PDB entry 8T3V | electron microscopy, 3.39 A resolution | chains A and R of the 5 polymer chains in the assembly

Chain A:
Name: Guanine nucleotide-binding protein G(q) subunit alpha
Organism: Homo sapiens
Chain sequence (229 residues; each row starts with the number of its first residue; note: 13 numbers in that range are skipped by the numbering (no residue carries them; nothing is unmodelled there)):
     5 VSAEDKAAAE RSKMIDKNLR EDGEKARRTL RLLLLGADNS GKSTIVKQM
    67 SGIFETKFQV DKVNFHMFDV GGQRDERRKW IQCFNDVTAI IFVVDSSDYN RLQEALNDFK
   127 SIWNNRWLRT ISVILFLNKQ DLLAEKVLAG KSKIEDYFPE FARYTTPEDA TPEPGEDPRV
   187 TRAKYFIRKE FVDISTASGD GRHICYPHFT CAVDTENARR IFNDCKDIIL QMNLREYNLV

Chain R:
Name: Free fatty acid receptor 1
Organism: Homo sapiens
UniProt: O14842 (FFAR1_HUMAN); numbering as in UniProt (aligned over 1-279)
Chain sequence (279 residues; each row starts with the number of its first residue):
     1 MDLPPQLSFG LYVAAFALGF PLNVLAIRGA TAHARLRLTP SLVYALNLGC SDLLLTVSLP
    61 LKAVEALASG AWPLPASLCP VFAVAHFFPL YAGGGFLAAL SAGRYLGAAF PLGYQAFRRP
   121 CYSWGVCAAI WALVLCHLGL VFGLEAPGGW LDHSNTSLGI NTPVNGSPVC LEAWDPASAG
   181 PARFSLSLLL FFLPLAITAF CYVGCLRALA RSGLTHRRKL RAAWVAGGAL LTLLLCVGPY
   241 NASNVASFLY PNLGGSWRKL GLITGAWSVV LNPLVTGYL
Disordered / not traced: 166-168
Cystine bridges: Cys-79/Cys-170
Small-molecule neighbours: docosa-4,7,10,13,16,19-hexaenoic acid (HXA): Leu-54, Val-81, Ala-83, Val-84, Ala-85, Phe-87, Tyr-91, Leu-135, Leu-138, Gly-139, Phe-142, Leu-171, Trp-174, Arg-183, Tyr-240, Asn-244, Arg-258
From the paper describing this entry:
  - binding site for docosa-4,7,10,13,16,19-hexaenoic acid: Phe-87, Leu-138, Phe-142, Trp-174, Arg-183, Arg-258
  - mutagenesis - Y44A: decreased expression
  - mutagenesis - Y114A: decreased signaling in response to docosa-4,7,10,13,16,19-hexaenoic acid
  - mutagenesis - Y114A: unchanged expression

Interface between chain A and chain R:
Pairs across the interface (45):
  Arg-24(A) / Arg-119(R)
  Arg-31(A) / Gln-115(R)  hydrogen bond (side chain-backbone)
  Arg-31(A) / Ala-116(R)  hydrogen bond (side chain-backbone)
  Arg-32(A) / Ala-116(R)
  Val-79(A) / Leu-112(R)  hydrophobic
  Gly-207(A) / Arg-217(R)
  Ile-210(A) / Gly-213(R)
  Phe-228(A) / Leu-112(R)  hydrophobic
  Lys-232(A) / Pro-111(R)
  Asp-233(A) / Ser-212(R)  hydrogen bond
  Asp-233(A) / Gly-213(R)  hydrogen bond (side chain-backbone)
  Ile-235(A) / Pro-111(R)
  Ile-235(A) / Leu-112(R)  hydrophobic
  Ile-235(A) / Gln-115(R)
  Leu-236(A) / Ala-108(R)
  Leu-236(A) / Pro-111(R)
  Leu-236(A) / Ser-212(R)
  Gln-237(A) / Gly-213(R)  hydrogen bond (side chain-backbone)
  Gln-237(A) / Leu-214(R)
  Asn-239(A) / Gly-107(R)  hydrogen bond (side chain-backbone)
  Asn-239(A) / Pro-111(R)  hydrogen bond (side chain-backbone)
  Asn-239(A) / Tyr-114(R)
  Asn-239(A) / Gln-115(R)  hydrogen bond
  Leu-240(A) / Leu-209(R)  hydrophobic
  Glu-242(A) / Thr-39(R)
  Glu-242(A) / Ser-41(R)
  Glu-242(A) / Tyr-114(R)
  Glu-242(A) / Arg-118(R)  salt bridge
  Glu-242(A) / Tyr-278(R)
  Tyr-243(A) / Pro-40(R)
  Tyr-243(A) / Ser-41(R)
  Tyr-243(A) / Leu-100(R)
  Tyr-243(A) / Gly-103(R)
  Tyr-243(A) / Arg-104(R)
  Tyr-243(A) / Tyr-114(R)  hydrogen bond
  Asn-244(A) / Arg-221(R)  hydrogen bond (backbone-side chain)
  Asn-244(A) / Gly-277(R)  hydrogen bond (side chain-backbone)
  Asn-244(A) / Tyr-278(R)
  Leu-245(A) / Arg-104(R)
  Leu-245(A) / Arg-221(R)
  Leu-245(A) / Ala-222(R)
  Leu-245(A) / Val-225(R)
  Leu-245(A) / Ala-226(R)  hydrophobic
  Val-246(A) / Leu-214(R)  hydrophobic
  Val-246(A) / Arg-221(R)  hydrogen bond (backbone-side chain)
Other interface residues (no listed pair), chain A (22 interface residues in all): Leu-34, Tyr-212, Met-238
Other interface residues (no listed pair), chain R (31 interface residues in all): Arg-37, Phe-117, Ala-208, Thr-215, Thr-276
From the paper, about this interface:
  - residue pairs: Tyr-114(R)/Tyr-243(A) (hydrogen bond), Ser-212(R)/Asp-233(A) (hydrogen bond)
  - interface residues, chain R: Leu-112(R)

In short:
The interface between chain A and chain R involves 22 residues on one side and 31 on the other; the contacts
include 12 hydrogen bonds and 1 salt bridge. Polar contacts include Glu-242(A)/Arg-118(R),
Arg-31(A)/Gln-115(R) and Arg-31(A)/Ala-116(R). The authors report hydrogen bonds between Tyr-114(R) and
Tyr-243(A) and Ser-212(R) and Asp-233(A). From the paper: a binding site for docosa-4,7,10,13,16,19-hexaenoic
acid at Phe-87(R), Leu-138(R) and Phe-142(R) among others; Y44A of chain R reduces expression.
Here chain A is Guanine nucleotide-binding protein G(q) subunit alpha and chain R is Free fatty acid receptor
1, both from Homo sapiens. Entry 8T3V (Cryo-EM structure of the DHA bound FFA1-Gq complex) was determined by
electron microscopy together with 8T3Q, 8T3S and 8T3O from the same study.
